PDB entry 6XPI | X-ray diffraction, 2.60 A resolution | chains C and D of the 6 polymer chains in the assembly

== Chain C (and D) ==
Molecule: Ethanolamine utilization protein EutS
Organism: Streptococcus intermedius SK54
Notes: chain D of this document is another copy of the same molecule, construct and numbering; everything in this record applies to it too
UniProtKB: A0A0E2IV13 (A0A0E2IV13_STRIT); numbering as in UniProt (aligned over 1-116)
Sequence (123 residues; numbered -6 to 116; the number before each row is that of its first residue; numbers below 1 keep their minus sign (Met-6 is residue -6)):
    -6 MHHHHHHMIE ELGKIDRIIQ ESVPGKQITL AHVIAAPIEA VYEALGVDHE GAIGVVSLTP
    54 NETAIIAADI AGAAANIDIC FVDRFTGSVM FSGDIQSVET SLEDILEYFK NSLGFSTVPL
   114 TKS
Disordered / not traced: -6 to 8
Construct notes: expression tag (-6 to 0); conflict Ala37 (Cys in A0A0E2IV13), Ala66 (Lys in A0A0E2IV13)

== Chain C / chain D interface ==
Contacting residue pairs (64):
  Asp9(C) - Ile11(D)
  Asp9(C) - Ile12(D)  hydrogen bond (backbone-backbone)
  Arg10(C) - Ile12(D)
  Arg10(C) - Glu14(D)  salt bridge
  Ile11(C) - Ile11(D)  hydrophobic
  Ile11(C) - Ile12(D)  hydrogen bond (backbone-backbone)
  Ile11(C) - Gln13(D)
  Ile11(C) - Glu14(D)  hydrogen bond (backbone-backbone)
  Ile12(C) - Glu14(D)
  Ile12(C) - Val16(D)  hydrophobic
  Gln13(C) - Gln13(D)  hydrogen bond
  Gln13(C) - Glu14(D)  hydrogen bond (backbone-backbone)
  Gln13(C) - Ser15(D)
  Gln13(C) - Val16(D)  hydrogen bond (backbone-backbone)
  Glu14(C) - Val16(D)
  Glu14(C) - Pro17(D)
  Glu14(C) - Gly18(D)
  Glu14(C) - Lys19(D)  salt bridge
  Ser15(C) - Val16(D)  hydrogen bond (backbone-backbone)
  Ser15(C) - Pro17(D)
  Ser15(C) - Gly18(D)  hydrogen bond (backbone-backbone)
  Ser15(C) - Thr52(D)
  Val16(C) - Gly18(D)
  Val16(C) - Gln20(D)
  Pro17(C) - Gln20(D)
  Pro17(C) - Thr22(D)
  Pro17(C) - Thr52(D)
  Lys19(C) - Thr22(D)
  Lys19(C) - Val111(D)
  Pro53(C) - Thr22(D)
  Pro53(C) - Ser50(D)
  Glu55(C) - Leu23(D)
  Glu55(C) - Val48(D)
  Glu55(C) - Val49(D)
  Glu55(C) - Ser50(D)  hydrogen bond
  Glu55(C) - Thr79(D)
  Glu55(C) - Gly80(D)
  Glu55(C) - Ser81(D)  hydrogen bond
  Thr56(C) - Leu23(D)
  Ile58(C) - Val34(D)  hydrophobic
  Ile58(C) - Leu38(D)  hydrophobic
  Ile58(C) - Val48(D)  hydrophobic
  Ile59(C) - Leu23(D)  hydrophobic
  Ile59(C) - His25(D)
  Ala61(C) - Ile31(D)
  Asp62(C) - Ile27(D)
  Asp62(C) - Ala29(D)
  Asp62(C) - Pro30(D)
  Asp62(C) - Ile31(D)  hydrogen bond (side chain-backbone)
  Asp62(C) - Val34(D)
  Asp62(C) - Ser116(D)
  Gly65(C) - Ile31(D)
  Ile72(C) - Ala33(D)  hydrophobic
  Val75(C) - Ala37(D)  hydrophobic
  Arg77(C) - Phe74(D)
  Arg77(C) - Asp76(D)  salt bridge
  Arg77(C) - Thr79(D)  hydrogen bond
  Arg77(C) - Ser81(D)
  Phe78(C) - Asp76(D)
  Phe78(C) - Thr79(D)
  Tyr101(C) - His25(D)
  Tyr101(C) - Lys115(D)  hydrogen bond (side chain-backbone)
  Tyr101(C) - Ser116(D)
  Leu106(C) - Thr114(D)
Interface residues without a listed pair, chain C (26 interface residues in all): Ala66, Ser105
Interface residues without a listed pair, chain D (36 interface residues in all): Arg10, Met83

== In short ==
Chain C and chain D form an interface of 26 and 36 residues respectively, with 13 hydrogen bonds and 3 salt
bridges. Polar contacts include Arg10(C)-Glu14(D), Glu14(C)-Lys19(D) and Arg77(C)-Asp76(D).
Chain C and chain D are both Ethanolamine utilization protein EutS (Streptococcus intermedius SK54); the
structure, CutR flat hexamer, form 1, was determined by X-ray diffraction (same publication as 6XPH, 6XPJ,
6XPK and 6XPL).
